5HNK - chains X and B of the 3 polymer chains in the assembly; structure by X-ray diffraction, 2.22 A resolution.

== Chain X ==
Molecule: 12-nt DNA strand
Sequence (12 nucleotides; each row starts with the number of its first residue):
     1 AAAAGCGTACGC

== Chain B ==
Protein: Exodeoxyribonuclease
Source organism: Escherichia phage T5
Notes: EC 3.1.11.3
UniProt: P06229 (EXO5_BPT5); numbering as in UniProt (aligned over 20-291)
Chain sequence (272 residues; row label = number of the first residue in the row):
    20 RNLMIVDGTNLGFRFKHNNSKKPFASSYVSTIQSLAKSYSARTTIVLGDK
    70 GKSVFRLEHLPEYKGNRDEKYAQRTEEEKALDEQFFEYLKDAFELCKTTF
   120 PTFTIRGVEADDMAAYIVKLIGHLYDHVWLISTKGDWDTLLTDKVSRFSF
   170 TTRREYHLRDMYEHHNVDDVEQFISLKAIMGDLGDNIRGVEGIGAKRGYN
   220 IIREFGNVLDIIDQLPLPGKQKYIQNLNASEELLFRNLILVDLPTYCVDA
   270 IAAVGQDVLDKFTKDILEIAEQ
Sequence notes: engineered mutation Lys153 (Asp in P06229)
UniProt features mapped onto this chain:
  - region: Tyr82 to Lys116 (Helical arch), Asp188 to Phe224 (DNA-binding)
  - binding site (DNA): Lys83
  - binding site (Mg(2+)): Asp130, Asp155, Asp201
  - binding site (K(+)): Val209, Ile212
  - mutagenesis: Arg33 (R33A: 10 fold increase in the dissociation constant for pseudo-Y binding. 3 fold increase in the dissociation constant for 5'overhangs binding), Tyr82 (Y82F: 3.5-fold decrease in binding affinity for DNA. No effect on endonuclease and exonuclease activities), Lys83 (K83A: No exonuclease activity, retains full endonuclease activity on a flap structure. Binds DNA pseudo-Y substrates with a dissociation constant of 200 nM), Cys115 (C115S: Complete loss of inhibition by PHMB; when associated with S-266), Glu128 to Asp130 (Loss of both exo- and endonuclease activity, still binds DNA), Asp155 (D155K: Complete loss of enzymatic activity), Arg172 (R172A: 10 fold increase in the dissociation constant for pseudo-Y binding. No effect on 5'overhangs binding), Lys196 (K196A: 10% exonuclease activity, little change in endonuclease activity. Binds DNA pseudo-Y substrates with a dissociation constant of 200 nM), Asp201 to Asp204 (Retains most endo- but very little exonuclease activity; binds pseudo-Y substrate more tightly than wt; Retains most endonuclease but complete loss of exonuclease activity ...), Lys215 (K215A: Wild-type exo- and endonuclease activities. 10 fold increase in the dissociation constant for pseudo-Y binding. Drastic increase in the dissociation constant for 5'overhangs binding), Arg216 (R216A: 100 fold increase in the dissociation constant for pseudo-Y binding. Drastic increase in the dissociation constant for 5'overhangs binding), Lys241 (K241A: 10 fold increase in the dissociation constant for pseudo-Y binding. 10 fold increase in the dissociation constant for 5'overhangs binding), 1 further mutagenesis entry in UniProt
From the paper describing this entry:
  - binding site for the 12-nt DNA strand (chain X): Phe32, His36, Arg86, Lys153, Gly154, Asp155
  - binding site for the 12-nt DNA strand: Phe32, Lys35, Lys71, Leu76, Pro80, Arg86, Asp87, Tyr90, Arg93, Phe105, Lys215, Arg216
  - conformationally variable residues (loop rearrangement): Arg86, Lys215, Arg216
  - catalytic residues: Asp155 (proposed by the authors, not directly observed)
  - mutagenesis - D155K: abolished catalytic activity

== Interface between chain X and chain B ==
Pairs across the interface - 19 pairs, chain X then chain B:
  DA4(X) with Lys215(B), phosphate contact; Arg216(B), phosphate contact
  DG5(X) with Gly211(B), sugar contact; Ile212(B), phosphate contact; Gly213(B), hydrogen bond to the phosphate; Ala214(B), hydrogen bond to the phosphate; Lys215(B), hydrogen bond to the phosphate; Arg216(B), hydrogen bond to the phosphate
  DC6(X) with Glu210(B), phosphate contact; Gly211(B), hydrogen bond to the phosphate; Ile212(B), phosphate contact
  DG7(X) with Leu202(B), phosphate contact
  DT8(X) with Leu202(B), base contact
  DG11(X) with Thr170(B), base contact
  DC12(X) with Phe32(B), base contact; Arg33(B), sugar contact; Lys35(B), base contact; Phe169(B), phosphate contact; Thr170(B), base contact
Other interface residues (no listed pair), chain X (8 interface residues in all): DA9
Other interface residues (no listed pair), chain B (17 interface residues in all): His36, Lys89, Val209, Gly217

== In short ==
The interface between chain X and chain B involves 8 residues on one side and 17 on the other, with 5 hydrogen
bonds. Polar pairs include DG5(X)-Gly213(B), DG5(X)-Ala214(B) and DG5(X)-Lys215(B). The paper reports the
catalytic residue Asp155(B); D155K of chain B abolishes catalytic activity.
Chain X is a 12-nt DNA strand and chain B is Exodeoxyribonuclease (Escherichia phage T5); the structure,
Crystal structure of T5Fen in complex intact substrate and metal ions, was determined by X-ray diffraction
together with 5HML, 5HMM and 5HP4 from the same study.
